7SP4 - chains f and k of the 54 polymer chains in the assembly; structure by electron microscopy, 3.71 A resolution.

# Chain f (and k)
Name: Gene 5 protein
Organism: Shigella phage Sf6
Notes: chain k of this document is another copy of the same molecule, construct and numbering; everything in this record applies to it too
Reference sequence: Q716H0 (Q716H0_BPSFV); residues 1-423 here = UniProt positions 1-423
Chain sequence (423 residues; each row starts with the number of its first residue):
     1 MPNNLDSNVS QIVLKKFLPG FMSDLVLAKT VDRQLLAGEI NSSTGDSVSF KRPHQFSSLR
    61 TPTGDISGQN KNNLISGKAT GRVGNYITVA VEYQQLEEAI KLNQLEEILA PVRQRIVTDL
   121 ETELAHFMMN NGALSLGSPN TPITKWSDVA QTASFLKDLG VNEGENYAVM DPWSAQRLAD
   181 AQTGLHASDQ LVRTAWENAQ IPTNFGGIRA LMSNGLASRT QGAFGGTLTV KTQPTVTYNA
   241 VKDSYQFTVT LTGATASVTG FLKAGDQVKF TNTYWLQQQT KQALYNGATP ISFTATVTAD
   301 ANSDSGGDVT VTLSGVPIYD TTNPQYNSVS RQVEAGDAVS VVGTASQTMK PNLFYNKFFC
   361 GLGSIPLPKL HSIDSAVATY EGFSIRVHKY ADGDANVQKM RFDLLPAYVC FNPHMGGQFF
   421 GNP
Unresolved in the structure: 1 (chain k: 1-2)

# Interface between chain f and chain k
Pairs across the interface - 31 pairs, chain f then chain k:
  Asn3(f) with Glu92(k), hydrogen bond (side chain-backbone); Tyr93(k); Glu97(k), hydrogen bond
  Leu5(f) with Glu97(k); Lys101(k); Leu102(k), hydrophobic
  Ser7(f) with Val13(k)
  Asn8(f) with Lys101(k); Asn103(k), hydrogen bond; Ile108(k)
  Val9(f) with Val13(k); Ile100(k); Lys101(k)
  Ser10(f) with Gln11(k); Ile12(k); Val13(k)
  Gln11(f) with Ser10(k), hydrogen bond (backbone-side chain); Gln11(k), hydrogen bond (backbone-backbone)
  Ile12(f) with Ser10(k); Ile12(k), hydrophobic
  Val13(f) with Ser7(k); Asn8(k); Ser10(k)
  Glu97(f) with Asn3(k), hydrogen bond (side chain-backbone); Leu5(k)
  Ile100(f) with Val9(k)
  Lys101(f) with Asn8(k); Val9(k)
  Leu102(f) with Leu5(k), hydrophobic
  Asn103(f) with Asn8(k), hydrogen bond
  Ile108(f) with Asn8(k)
Interface residues without a listed pair, chain f (16 interface residues in all): Asp6

# In short
The interface between chain f and chain k involves 16 residues on one side and 17 on the other; the contacts
include 7 hydrogen bonds. Polar pairs include Asn3(f)-Glu92(k), Asn3(f)-Glu97(k) and Asn8(f)-Asn103(k).
Chain f and chain k are both Gene 5 protein (Shigella phage Sf6); the structure, In situ cryo-EM structure of
bacteriophage Sf6 gp3:gp7:gp5 complex in conformation 2 at 3.71A resolution, was determined by electron
microscopy (same publication as 7UKJ, 7SPU, 7SFS and 7SG7).
